8B64 - chains M and k of the 34 polymer chains in the assembly; structure by electron microscopy, 2.59 A resolution.

# Chain M
Protein: Reaction center protein M chain
Source organism: Rhodobacter capsulatus
UniProtKB: P11847 (RCEM_RHOCA); residues 0-306 here correspond to UniProt positions 1-307 (UniProt number = residue number + 1)
Sequence (307 residues; numbered 0 to 306; the number before each row is that of its first residue; numbering starts at 0):
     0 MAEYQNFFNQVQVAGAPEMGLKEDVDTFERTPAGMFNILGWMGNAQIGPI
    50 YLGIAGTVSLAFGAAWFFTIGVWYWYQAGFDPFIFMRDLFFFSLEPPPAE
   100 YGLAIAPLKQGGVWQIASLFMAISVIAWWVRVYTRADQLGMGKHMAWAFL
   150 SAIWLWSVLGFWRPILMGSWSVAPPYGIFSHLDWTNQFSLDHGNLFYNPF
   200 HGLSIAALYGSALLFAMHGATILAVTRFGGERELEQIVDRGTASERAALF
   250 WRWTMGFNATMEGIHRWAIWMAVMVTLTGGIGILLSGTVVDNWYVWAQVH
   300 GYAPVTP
Unresolved in the structure: 0, 305-306
Metal / ion sites: Fe ion: His217, Glu232, His264 (shared with 2 residues of chain L)
Residues lining bound ligands:
  - 1,2-Distearoyl-sn-glycerophosphoethanolamine (3PE), molecule 1: Ala60, Ala63, Ala64, Phe67, Thr68, Val71, Trp72, Trp74, Tyr75, Phe79, Leu107, Lys108, Val112, Ile115
  - 1,2-Distearoyl-sn-glycerophosphoethanolamine (3PE), molecule 2: Gly141, His143, Trp146, Leu149, Ser150, Trp153, Arg265, Ile268, Trp269, Val272, Leu276, Ile280
  - 1,2-Distearoyl-sn-glycerophosphoethanolamine (3PE), molecule 3: Pro198, Gly201, Leu202, Ala205, Ala206, Met273, Trp295, His299, Tyr301
  - 1,2-Distearoyl-sn-glycerophosphoethanolamine (3PE), molecule 4: Arg251, Met254, Gly255, Phe256, Trp266, Trp269, Met270
  - bacteriochlorophyll a (BCL), molecule 1: Trp65, Phe66, Met120, Trp155, Leu158, Pro173, Ile177, His180, Leu181, Trp183, Thr184
  - bacteriochlorophyll a (BCL), molecule 2: Trp65, Met120, Val124, Phe148, Ala151, Ile152, Leu154, Trp155, Leu158, Trp183, Thr184, Asn185, Phe187, Ser188, Leu194, Phe195, His200, Ser203, Ile204, Leu207, Tyr208, Val274, Thr275, Gly278, Gly279, Ile282
  - bacteriochlorophyll a (BCL), molecule 3: Thr184, Phe195, Tyr208
  - bacteriochlorophyll a (BCL), molecule 4: Phe195, Gly201, Ile204, Ala205, Tyr208, Gly209, Leu212, Met270
  - bacteriopheophytin a (BPH), molecule 1: Ser58, Leu59, Gly62, Ala63, Trp65, Phe66, Phe67, Ser123, Val124, Trp127, Val131, Met144, Ala147, Phe148, Ala151, Ala271, Val272, Thr275
  - bacteriopheophytin a (BPH), molecule 2: Tyr208, Ala211, Leu212, Ala215, Met216, Trp250, Thr253, Met254
  - spheroidene (SPO): Trp65, Phe66, Phe67, Ile69, Gly70, Val71, Tyr73, Trp74, Phe84, Leu88, Ile104, Gln114, Ser117, Leu118, Met120, Ala121, Trp155, Ser156, Leu158, Gly159, Phe160, Trp169, Pro173, Tyr175, Gly176, Ile177, His180
  - ubiquinone-10 (U10), molecule 1: Met85, Arg86, Asp87, Leu88, Phe89, Phe90, Phe178
  - ubiquinone-10 (U10), molecule 2: Phe89, Ile177, Phe178
  - ubiquinone-10 (U10), molecule 3: Leu212, Leu213, Met216, His217, Thr220, Ile221, Ala246, Ala247, Trp250, Met254, Phe256, Asn257, Ala258, Thr259, Met260, Ile263, Trp266

# Chain k
Protein: Light-harvesting protein B-870 alpha chain
Source organism: Rhodobacter capsulatus
UniProtKB: P02948 (LHA1_RHOCA); residues 1-58 here = UniProt positions 1-58
Sequence (58 residues; row label = number of the first residue in the row):
     1 MSKFYKIWLVFDPRRVFVAQGVFLFLLAVLIHLILLSTPAFNWLTVATAK
    51 HGYVAAAQ
Unresolved in the structure: 1, 55-58
Residues lining bound ligands:
  - 1,2-Distearoyl-sn-glycerophosphoethanolamine (3PE): Leu26, Leu30, Ile34
  - bacteriochlorophyll a (BCL), molecule 1: Ile7, Trp8, Gln20, Phe23, Ile31
  - bacteriochlorophyll a (BCL), molecule 2: Gly21, Leu24, Phe25, Ala28, His32, Leu35, Trp43
  - bacteriochlorophyll a (BCL), molecule 3: Leu24, Leu27, Ala28, Ile31, His32, Leu35, Phe41
  - spheroidene (SPO), molecule 1: Phe4, Lys6, Ile7, Leu9, Val10
  - spheroidene (SPO), molecule 2: Phe17, Gln20, Phe23, Leu24, Leu27, Leu30, Ile31
  - spheroidene (SPO), molecule 3: Phe25, Val29, His32, Leu33
Reported in the primary citation:
  - binding site for bacteriochlorophyll a: His32, Trp43

# Interface between chain M and chain k
Contacting residue pairs (21; chain M residue first):
  Phe27(M) - Asp12(k)
  Phe27(M) - Arg14(k)
  Phe27(M) - Arg15(k)  hydrogen bond (backbone-side chain)
  Glu28(M) - Arg15(k)  salt bridge
  Leu51(M) - Arg15(k)
  Ile53(M) - Val18(k)  hydrophobic
  Thr56(M) - Val22(k)
  Val57(M) - Val22(k)  hydrophobic
  Ala60(M) - Val22(k)  hydrophobic
  Phe61(M) - Phe25(k)  hydrophobic
  Phe61(M) - Leu26(k)  hydrophobic
  Ala64(M) - Leu26(k)  hydrophobic
  Ile104(M) - Leu36(k)
  Ile104(M) - Ser37(k)
  Ala105(M) - Ser37(k)  hydrogen bond (backbone-side chain)
  Pro106(M) - Ser37(k)
  Leu107(M) - Ser37(k)  hydrogen bond (backbone-backbone)
  Gly111(M) - Ser37(k)
  Ile115(M) - Leu33(k)  hydrophobic
  Leu118(M) - Leu33(k)  hydrophobic
  Phe119(M) - Val29(k)  hydrophobic
Interface residues without a listed pair, chain M (20 interface residues in all): Asp25, Gly52, Ile122
Interface residues without a listed pair, chain k (14 interface residues in all): Leu30, Ile34, Thr38
From the paper, about this interface:
  - interface residues, chain k: Ser37(k)

# Overview
The interface between chain M and chain k involves 20 residues on one side and 14 on the other, with 3
hydrogen bonds and 1 salt bridge. Polar pairs include Glu28(M)-Arg15(k), Phe27(M)-Arg15(k) and
Ala105(M)-Ser37(k). From the paper: a binding site for bacteriochlorophyll a at His32(k) and Trp43(k); the
interface residue Ser37(k).
Here chain M is Reaction center protein M chain and chain k is Light-harvesting protein B-870 alpha chain,
both from Rhodobacter capsulatus. Entry 8B64 (Cryo-EM structure of RC-LH1-PufX photosynthetic core complex
from Rba. capsulatus) was determined by electron microscopy.
